4TVX - chains T and U of the 12 polymer chains in the assembly; structure by X-ray diffraction, 3.24 A resolution.

Chain T:
Molecule: CRISPR system Cascade subunit CasD
Source organism: Escherichia coli
UniProt: Q46898 (CAS5_ECOLI); residue numbers follow UniProt; this construct covers 1-224
Sequence (224 residues; row label = number of the first residue in the row):
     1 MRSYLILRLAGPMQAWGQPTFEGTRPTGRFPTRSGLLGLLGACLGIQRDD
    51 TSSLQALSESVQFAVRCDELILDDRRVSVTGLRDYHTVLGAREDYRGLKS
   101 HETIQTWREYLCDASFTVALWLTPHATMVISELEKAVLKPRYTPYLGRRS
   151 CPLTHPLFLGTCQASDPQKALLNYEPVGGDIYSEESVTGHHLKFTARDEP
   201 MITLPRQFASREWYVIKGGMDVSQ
Disordered / not traced: 220-224

Chain U:
Molecule: CRISPR system Cascade subunit CasA
Source organism: Escherichia coli
UniProt: Q46901 (CSE1_ECOLI); numbering as in UniProt (aligned over 1-502)
Sequence (502 residues; numbered 1 to 502; the number before each row is that of its first residue):
     1 MNLLIDNWIPVRPRNGGKVQIINLQSLYCSRDQWRLSLPRDDMELAALAL
    51 LVCIGQIIAPAKDDVEFRHRIMNPLTEDEFQQLIAPWIDMFYLNHAEHPF
   101 MQTKGVKANDVTPMEKLLAGVSGATNCAFVNQPGQGEALCGGCTAIALFN
   151 QANQAPGFGGGFKSGLRGGTPVTTFVRGIDLRSTVLLNVLTLPRLQKQFP
   201 NESHTENQPTWIKPIKSNESIPASSIGFVRGLFWQPAHIELCDPIGIGKC
   251 SCCGQESNLRYTGFLKEKFTFTVNGLWPHPHSPCLVTVKKGEVEEKFLAF
   301 TTSAPSWTQISRVVVDKIIQNENGNRVAAVVNQFRNIAPQSPLELIMGGY
   351 RNNQASILERRHDVLMFNQGWQQYGNVINEIVTVGLGYKTALRKALYTFA
   401 EGFKNKDFKGAGVSVHETAERHFYRQSELLIPDVLANVNFSQADEVIADL
   451 RDKLHQLCEMLFNQSVAPYAHHPKLISTLALARATLYKHLRELKPQGGPS
   501 NG
Disordered / not traced: 1-2, 322, 497-502
Bound ions: Zn2+: Cys140, Cys143, Cys253

Interface between chain T and chain U:
Residue-residue contacts - 44 pairs, chain T then chain U:
  Phe21(T) - Arg40(U)
  Phe21(T) - Val121(U)  hydrophobic
  Phe21(T) - Asn131(U)  hydrogen bond (backbone-side chain)
  Phe21(T) - Gln135(U)
  Glu22(T) - Val130(U)
  Glu22(T) - Ile357(U)
  Glu22(T) - Leu358(U)
  Glu22(T) - Arg360(U)  salt bridge
  Gly23(T) - Asn126(U)
  Arg25(T) - Val130(U)  hydrogen bond (side chain-backbone)
  Arg25(T) - Asn131(U)
  Arg29(T) - Arg425(U)
  Thr80(T) - His422(U)
  Gly81(T) - His422(U)
  Gly81(T) - Arg425(U)
  Leu82(T) - Arg425(U)
  Arg83(T) - Arg421(U)
  Val88(T) - Phe129(U)  hydrophobic
  Ala91(T) - Phe129(U)
  Arg92(T) - Ala128(U)  hydrogen bond (side chain-backbone)
  Arg92(T) - Phe129(U)  hydrogen bond (side chain-backbone)
  Glu93(T) - Ala128(U)
  Tyr95(T) - Cys127(U)
  Tyr95(T) - Ala128(U)
  Tyr95(T) - Asn131(U)  hydrogen bond (side chain-backbone)
  Tyr95(T) - Gln132(U)
  Tyr95(T) - Pro133(U)  hydrophobic
  His101(T) - Thr125(U)
  Ile104(T) - Thr125(U)
  Ile104(T) - Phe129(U)  hydrophobic
  Gln105(T) - Asn126(U)
  Glu109(T) - Arg425(U)  salt bridge
  Arg197(T) - Leu38(U)  hydrogen bond (side chain-backbone)
  Arg197(T) - Pro39(U)  hydrogen bond (side chain-backbone)
  Arg197(T) - Arg40(U)
  Arg197(T) - Asp41(U)  salt bridge
  Arg197(T) - Glu44(U)  salt bridge
  Leu204(T) - Ser251(U)
  Leu204(T) - Cys252(U)
  Leu204(T) - Gly254(U)
  Arg206(T) - Gln132(U)
  Gln207(T) - Pro39(U)
  Gln207(T) - Gln135(U)  hydrogen bond
  Phe208(T) - Pro39(U)
Other interface residues (no listed pair), chain T (30 interface residues in all): Thr20, Thr24, Val79, Asp94, Thr106, Met201, Pro205
Other interface residues (no listed pair), chain U (29 interface residues in all): Gly120, Glu359, Gln426, Leu429

Summary:
30 residues of chain T and 29 residues of chain U are in contact, with 8 hydrogen bonds and 4 salt bridges.
Polar contacts include Glu22(T)-Arg360(U), Glu109(T)-Arg425(U) and Arg197(T)-Asp41(U). Cys140(U), Cys143(U)
and Cys253(U) form the Zn2+ site.
Chain T is CRISPR system Cascade subunit CasD and chain U is CRISPR system Cascade subunit CasA, both from
Escherichia coli; the structure, Crystal structure of the E. coli CRISPR RNA-guided surveillance complex,
Cascade, was determined by X-ray diffraction.
